PDB entry 5V0L | X-ray diffraction, 4.00 A resolution | chains B and C of the 4 polymer chains in the assembly

# Chain B
Molecule: Aryl hydrocarbon receptor
Organism: Mus musculus
UniProt: P30561 (AHR_MOUSE); numbering as in UniProt (aligned over 29-267)
Chain sequence (241 residues; each row starts with the number of its first residue):
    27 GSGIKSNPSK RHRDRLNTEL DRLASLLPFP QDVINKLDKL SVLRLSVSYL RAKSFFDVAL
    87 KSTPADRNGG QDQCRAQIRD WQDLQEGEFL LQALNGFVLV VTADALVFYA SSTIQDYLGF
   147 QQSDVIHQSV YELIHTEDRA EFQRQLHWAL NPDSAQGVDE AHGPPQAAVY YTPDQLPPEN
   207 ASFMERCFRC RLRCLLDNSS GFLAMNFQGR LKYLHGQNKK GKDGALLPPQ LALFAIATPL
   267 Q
Not modelled in the structure: 27-36, 90-110, 121-123, 177-199, 217-222, 242-252, 267
Sequence notes: expression tag (27-28)
Curated features (UniProtKB/Swiss-Prot):
  - region: Arg-37 to Lys-65 (DNA-binding), Leu-49 to Phe-81 (Required for maintaining the overall integrity of the AHR:ARNT heterodimer and its transcriptional activity), Leu-116 to Val-124 (Required for maintaining the overall integrity of the AHR:ARNT heterodimer and its transcriptional activity), Phe-260 to Ile-262 (Required for maintaining the overall integrity of the AHR:ARNT heterodimer and its transcriptional activity)
  - motif: Lys-36 to Arg-41 (Nuclear localization signal 2), Leu-63 to Leu-71 (Nuclear export signal)
  - mutagenesis: Arg-39 (R39D: Drastically reduces the binding affinity of AHR?ARNT to dioxin response element (DRE). Impairs ligand-induced nuclear translocation of AHR), Leu-42 (L42E: Significantly reduces binding affinities of the AHR?ARNT heterodimer to DRE), Asn-43 (N43A: Reduces the binding affinity of AHR?ARNT to the DRE by more than 10-fold), Leu-49 (L49E: Reduces the AHR induction transcription activity by 50%. Increases ligand-induced nuclear translocation of AHR), Lys-65 (K65E: Reduces the binding affinity of AHR?ARNT to the DRE by more than 10-fold), Arg-70 (R70D: Drastically reduces the AHR transcription activity induction. Increases constitutive AHR nuclear translocation in the absence of ligands ...), Glu-112 (E112A: Reduces transcription activity. Decreases interaction with ARNT), Phe-115 (F115A: Highly disrupts the dimerization ability of AHR; F115D: Highly disrupts the dimerization ability of AHR. Reduces the AHR transcription factor activity induction by 50%), Leu-116 (L116E: Highly disrupts the dimerization ability of AHR. Reduces transcription activity. Decreases interaction with ARNT), Ala-119 (A119D: Highly disrupts the dimerization ability of AHR. Reduces transcription activity. Impairs interaction with ARNT), Leu-120 (L120D: Significantly reduces binding affinities of the AHR?ARNT heterodimer to DRE; L120E: Highly disrupts the dimerization ability of AHR. Reduces transcription activity ...), Val-124 (V124D: Highly disrupts the dimerization ability of AHR. Reduces transcription activity. Impairs interaction with ARNT), 6 further mutagenesis entries in UniProt
From the paper describing this entry:
  - binding site for the 17-nt DNA strand (chain C): Arg-39
  - specificity-determining residues: Arg-39
  - mutagenesis - R39D (70-fold): decreased binding to optimized DRE
  - mutagenesis - R39D, I152D: abolished signaling
  - mutagenesis - R39D, I152D: abolished localization
  - mutagenesis - A119D, L120E, F260D: abolished binding to Aryl hydrocarbon receptor nuclear translocator (citing earlier work)
  - mutagenesis - R70D: decreased signaling in response to 2 nM FICZ
  - mutagenesis - R70D: increased localization
  - mutagenesis - R70D (30-fold), I152D: decreased binding to DRE
  - mutagenesis - L49E, F115D, F134D: decreased signaling
  - mutagenesis - F134D: increased localization to FICZ

# Chain C
Molecule: 17-nt DNA strand
Sequence (17 nucleotides; numbered 4 to 20; the number before each row is that of its first residue):
     4 GGATTGCGTG AGAACTG

# How chain B and chain C interact
Pairs across the interface (5):
  Arg-37(B) with DG5(C), salt bridge to the phosphate
  His-38(B) with DA6(C), sugar contact; DT7(C), salt bridge to the phosphate
  Arg-39(B) with DG9(C), hydrogen bond to the base
  Lys-62(B) with DC18(C), salt bridge to the phosphate

# Summary
Chain B and chain C form an interface of 4 and 5 residues respectively, with 1 hydrogen bond and 3 salt
bridges. Polar pairs include Arg-39(B)/DG9(C), Arg-37(B)/DG5(C) and His-38(B)/DT7(C). From the paper: a
binding site for the 17-nt DNA strand (chain C) at Arg-39(B); A119D, L120E and F260D of chain B abolish
binding to Aryl hydrocarbon receptor nuclear translocator; 9 substitutions were tested in all.
Chain B is Aryl hydrocarbon receptor (Mus musculus) and chain C is a 17-nt DNA strand; the structure, Crystal
structure of the AHR-ARNT heterodimer in complex with the DRE, was determined by X-ray diffraction.
